7D74 - chains A and H of the 12 polymer chains in the assembly; structure by electron microscopy, 3.10 A resolution.

# Chain A
Molecule: Mannose-1-phosphate guanyltransferase alpha
Source organism: Homo sapiens
UniProt: Q96IJ6 (GMPPA_HUMAN); numbering as in UniProt (aligned over 1-420)
Sequence (420 residues; row label = number of the first residue in the row):
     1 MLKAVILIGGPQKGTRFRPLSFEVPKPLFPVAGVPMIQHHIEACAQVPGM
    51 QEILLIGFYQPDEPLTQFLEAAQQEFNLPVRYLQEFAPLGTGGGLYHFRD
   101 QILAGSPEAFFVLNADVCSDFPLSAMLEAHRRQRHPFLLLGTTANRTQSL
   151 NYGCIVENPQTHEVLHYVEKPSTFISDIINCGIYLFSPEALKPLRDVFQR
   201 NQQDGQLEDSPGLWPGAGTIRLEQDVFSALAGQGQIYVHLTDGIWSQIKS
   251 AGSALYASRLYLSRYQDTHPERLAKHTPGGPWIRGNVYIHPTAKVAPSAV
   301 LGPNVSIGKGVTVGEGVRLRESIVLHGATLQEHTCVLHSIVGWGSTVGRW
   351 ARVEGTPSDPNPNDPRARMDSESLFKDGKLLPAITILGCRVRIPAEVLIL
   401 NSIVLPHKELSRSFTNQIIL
Disordered / not traced: 204-217
Curated features (UniProtKB/Swiss-Prot):
  - region: Thr356 to Ile384 (C-loop)
  - binding site (GDP-alpha-D-mannose): Glu85, Gln247
  - natural variant: Gly182 (G182D: In AAMR), Thr334 (T334M: In AAMR; T334P: In AAMR), Arg390 (R390P: In AAMR), Asn401 (N401T: In AAMR)
  - mutagenesis: Glu85 (E85K: Reduces GDP-alpha-D-mannose binding affinity but does not affect assembly of GMPPA-GMPPB complex; when associated with A-247 ...), Arg99 (R99E: Does not disrupt the interaction with GMPPB or other GMPPA molecules), Asp100 (D100R: Does not disrupt the interaction with GMPPB or other GMPPA molecules), Gln247 (Q247A: Reduces GDP-alpha-D-mannose binding affinity but does not affect assembly of GMPPA-GMPPB complex; when associated with K-85 ...), Arg318 (R318E: Disrupts the interaction with GMPPB and other GMPPA molecules), Trp350 (W350A: Disrupts the interaction with GMPPB and other GMPPA molecules and reduces the efficiency of GMPPB allosteric inhibition; when associated with A-352), Arg352 (R352A: Disrupts the interaction with GMPPB and other GMPPA molecules and reduces the efficiency of GMPPB allosteric inhibition; when associated with A-350), Pro362 to Pro365 (Reduces the interaction with GMPPB and decreases efficiency of GMPPB inhibition), Glu372 (E372A: Reduces the efficiency of GMPPB allosteric inhibition; E372R: Disrupts the interaction with other GMPPA molecules slightly but not with GMPPB), Glu396 (E396R: Disrupts the interaction with other GMPPA molecules but not with GMPPB), Lys408 (K408E: Does not disrupt the interaction with GMPPB or other GMPPA molecules)
Residues lining bound ligands: GTP (guanosine-5'-triphosphate): Leu7, Ile8, Gly9, Lys13, Ile56, Gly57, Phe58, Glu85, Pro88, Leu89, Gly90, Thr91, Asn114, Ala115, Asp116, Tyr167, Glu169, Asn180, Gly182, Tyr184, Glu223, Gln247, Lys249

# Chain H
Molecule: Mannose-1-phosphate guanyltransferase beta
Source organism: Homo sapiens
Notes: EC 2.7.7.13
UniProt: Q9Y5P6 (GMPPB_HUMAN); numbering as in UniProt (aligned over 1-360)
Sequence (360 residues; numbered 1 to 360; the number before each row is that of its first residue):
     1 MKALILVGGYGTRLRPLTLSTPKPLVDFCNKPILLHQVEALAAAGVDHVI
    51 LAVSYMSQVLEKEMKAQEQRLGIRISMSHEEEPLGTAGPLALARDLLSET
   101 ADPFFVLNSDVICDFPFQAMVQFHRHHGQEGSILVTKVEEPSKYGVVVCE
   151 ADTGRIHRFVEKPQVFVSNKINAGMYILSPAVLQRIQLQPTSIEKEVFPI
   201 MAKEGQLYAMELQGFWMDIGQPKDFLTGMCLFLQSLRQKQPERLCSGPGI
   251 VGNVLVDPSARIGQNCSIGPNVSLGPGVVVEDGVCIRRCTVLRDARIRSH
   301 SWLESCIVGWRCRVGQWVRMENVTVLGEDVIVNDELYLNGASVLPHKSIG
   351 ESVPEPRIIM
Curated features (UniProtKB/Swiss-Prot):
  - active site: Lys162
  - binding site (GDP-alpha-D-mannose): Asp110, Asp218
  - binding site (Mg(2+)): Asp110, Asp218
  - natural variant: Pro22 (P22S: In MDDGC14), Asp27 (D27H: In MDDGC14), Pro32 (P32L: In MDDGB14; P32S: In MDDGC14), Ser132 (S132C: In MDDGC14), Arg185 (R185C: In MDDGB14), Ile219 (I219T: In MDDGC14), Pro241 (P241S: In MDDGC14), Val254 (V254M: In MDDGC14), Arg287 (R287Q: In MDDGB14 and MDDGC14; R287W: In MDDGC14), Arg293 (R293W: In MDDGC14), Val318 (V318A: In MDDGC14), Asn322 (N322K: In MDDGC14), 4 further natural variant entries in UniProt
  - mutagenesis: Ile193 (I193T: Reduces enzymatic activity), Asp218 (D218A: Reduces GDP-alpha-D-mannose binding affinity and inhibits catalytic activity but does not affect assembly of GMPPA-GMPPB complex ...), Cys266 (C266Y: Reduces interaction with GMPPB but not with GMPPA), Arg287 (R287E: Disrupts interaction with other GMPPB molecules but not with GMPPA), Leu303 (L303F: Reduces interaction with GMPPB but not with GMPPA), Glu335 (E335R: Disrupted interaction with GMPPA and other GMPPB molecules), Leu344 to Lys347 (Does not disrupt the interaction with GMPPA or other GMPPB molecules), Ile358 to Met360 (Reduced efficiency of allosteric inhibition by GMPPA but interaction with GMPPA or other GMPPB molecules is not disrupted)
Disulfides: Cys289-Cys306
Residues lining bound ligands: GTP (guanosine-5'-triphosphate): Leu6, Val7, Gly8, Gly9, Tyr10, Gly11, Thr12, Arg13, Lys23, Ala52, Val53, Ser54, Glu80, Pro83, Leu84, Gly85, Thr86, Asn108, Ser109, Asp110, Gly220

# Interface between chain A and chain H
Contacting residue pairs (29):
  Val300(A) - Trp317(H)  hydrophobic
  Gly316(A) - His300(H)
  Gly316(A) - Trp317(H)  hydrogen bond (backbone-side chain)
  Arg318(A) - Trp317(H)
  Arg318(A) - Glu335(H)  salt bridge
  Arg320(A) - Glu335(H)  salt bridge
  His333(A) - Gly283(H)
  His333(A) - His300(H)  hydrogen bond
  Cys335(A) - Trp317(H)  hydrophobic
  Trp350(A) - Ser267(H)
  Trp350(A) - Gly283(H)  hydrogen bond (side chain-backbone)
  Trp350(A) - Cys285(H)
  Trp350(A) - Ser301(H)  hydrogen bond (side chain-backbone)
  Trp350(A) - Trp302(H)
  Trp350(A) - Arg319(H)  hydrogen bond (backbone-side chain)
  Arg352(A) - Trp317(H)  hydrogen bond (side chain-backbone)
  Arg352(A) - Arg319(H)
  Arg352(A) - Glu335(H)  hydrogen bond (side chain-backbone)
  Arg352(A) - Leu336(H)  hydrogen bond (side chain-backbone)
  Arg352(A) - Tyr337(H)
  Glu354(A) - Tyr337(H)
  Glu354(A) - Ser352(H)
  Glu396(A) - Arg287(H)  salt bridge
  Glu396(A) - Trp302(H)
  Glu396(A) - Arg319(H)  hydrogen bond (backbone-side chain)
  Val397(A) - Arg319(H)
  Leu398(A) - Arg319(H)
  Leu398(A) - Glu321(H)
  Leu398(A) - Tyr337(H)
Also at the interface, not in a pair above, chain A (16 interface residues in all): Ser298, Val317, Leu337, Leu400
Also at the interface, not in a pair above, chain H (17 interface residues in all): Asn265, Val284, Pro354

# Summary
The interface between chain A and chain H involves 16 residues on one side and 17 on the other; the contacts
include 9 hydrogen bonds and 3 salt bridges. Polar pairs include Arg318(A)-Glu335(H), Arg320(A)-Glu335(H) and
Glu396(A)-Arg287(H). Bound to chain A: GTP.
Chain A is Mannose-1-phosphate guanyltransferase alpha and chain H is Mannose-1-phosphate guanyltransferase
beta, both from Homo sapiens; the structure, Cryo-EM structure of GMPPA/GMPPB complex bound to GTP (state II),
was determined by electron microscopy together with 7D72 and 7D73 from the same study.
